6U8Y - chains L and N of the 26 polymer chains in the assembly; structure by electron microscopy, 4.00 A resolution.

[Chain L]
Protein: NADH dehydrogenase subunit D
Source organism: Pyrococcus furiosus COM1
Notes: EC 1.6.99.5
UniProtKB: I6V297 (I6V297_9EURY); residues 1-391 here = UniProt positions 1-391
Chain sequence (391 residues; numbered 1 to 391; the number before each row is that of its first residue):
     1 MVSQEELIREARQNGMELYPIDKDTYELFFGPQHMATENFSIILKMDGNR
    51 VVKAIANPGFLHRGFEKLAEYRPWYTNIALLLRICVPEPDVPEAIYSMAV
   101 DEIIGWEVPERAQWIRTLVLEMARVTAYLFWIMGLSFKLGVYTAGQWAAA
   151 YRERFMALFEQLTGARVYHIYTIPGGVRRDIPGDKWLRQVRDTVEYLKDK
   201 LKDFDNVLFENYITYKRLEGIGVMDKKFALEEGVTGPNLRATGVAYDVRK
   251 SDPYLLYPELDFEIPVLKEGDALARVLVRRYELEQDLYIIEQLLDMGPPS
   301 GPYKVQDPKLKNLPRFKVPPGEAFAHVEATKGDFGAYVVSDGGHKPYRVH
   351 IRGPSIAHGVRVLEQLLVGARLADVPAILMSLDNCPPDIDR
Unresolved in the structure: 1-18
Reported in the primary citation:
  - mutagenesis - C85A/C385A: unchanged catalytic activity on DMTS

[Chain N]
Protein: NADH dehydrogenase subunit I
Source organism: Pyrococcus furiosus COM1
Notes: EC 1.6.99.5
UniProtKB: I6U853 (I6U853_9EURY); numbering as in UniProt (aligned over 1-208)
Chain sequence (208 residues; each row starts with the number of its first residue):
     1 MEEVTFRIAPEEKVKKKPSFLKPWFGLKYLFKKPVTIKIPYEFIEPAPRY
    51 RGFHTLDWKKCIGCNMCGQICPARAIEMTWIEGEKRPHPKIDYGRCTFCQ
   101 FCVDVCPTGALGFIETYMLTTTWREEELLLYDWVPIEPEKFKEIQEKFKD
   151 YKFPVEKIEFNKETKEVTYYLRDGTTFKFKILGYGLKPPVKPQPTTKQQE
   201 EEKKESGQ
Unresolved in the structure: 1-5, 82-86, 187-208
Ligand contacts:
  - 4Fe-4S cluster (SF4), molecule 1: His54, Cys71, Pro72, Ala75, Ile76, Cys96, Thr97, Phe98, Cys99, Gln100, Phe101, Cys102
  - 4Fe-4S cluster (SF4), molecule 2: Cys61, Ile62, Gly63, Cys64, Asn65, Met66, Cys67, Met78, Pro89, Cys106, Pro107, Thr108, Ala110, Leu111

[Interface between chain L and chain N]
Residue-residue contacts (63):
  Arg72(L) - Pro72(N)  hydrogen bond (side chain-backbone)
  Pro73(L) - Gln69(N)
  Tyr75(L) - Phe101(N)
  Thr76(L) - Ile70(N)  hydrogen bond (side chain-backbone)
  Thr76(L) - Cys71(N)
  Thr76(L) - Pro72(N)
  Ala79(L) - Cys99(N)  hydrophobic
  Leu80(L) - Pro72(N)
  Arg83(L) - Thr97(N)  hydrogen bond
  Trp147(L) - Gly26(N)
  Trp147(L) - Tyr29(N)  hydrophobic
  Glu160(L) - Ala47(N)
  Glu160(L) - Tyr50(N)
  Thr163(L) - Arg51(N)
  Gly164(L) - Tyr50(N)
  Gly164(L) - Arg51(N)
  Ala165(L) - Tyr50(N)  hydrophobic
  Ala165(L) - Arg51(N)
  Tyr168(L) - Arg51(N)  hydrogen bond (backbone-side chain)
  Ile170(L) - Arg51(N)
  Ile170(L) - Cys99(N)  hydrophobic
  Ile170(L) - Phe101(N)  hydrophobic
  Ile173(L) - Phe101(N)  hydrophobic
  Arg178(L) - Cys99(N)  hydrogen bond (side chain-backbone)
  Arg178(L) - Gln100(N)  hydrogen bond (side chain-backbone)
  Arg179(L) - Arg49(N)  hydrogen bond (side chain-backbone)
  Arg179(L) - Phe113(N)
  Lys200(L) - Tyr29(N)  hydrogen bond
  Asp203(L) - Phe25(N)
  Asp203(L) - Tyr29(N)  hydrogen bond
  Asn206(L) - Lys22(N)
  Asn206(L) - Pro23(N)
  Asn206(L) - Phe25(N)
  Val207(L) - Gly26(N)
  Glu210(L) - Lys16(N)
  Glu210(L) - Lys17(N)
  Glu210(L) - Pro18(N)
  Glu210(L) - Ser19(N)  hydrogen bond (backbone-side chain)
  Asn211(L) - Ser19(N)
  Asn211(L) - Pro23(N)
  Tyr212(L) - Ser19(N)  hydrogen bond (backbone-backbone)
  Tyr212(L) - Phe20(N)
  Tyr215(L) - Pro18(N)  hydrophobic
  Lys250(L) - Phe6(N)  hydrogen bond (side chain-backbone)
  Glu263(L) - Arg7(N)  salt bridge
  Glu263(L) - Ala9(N)
  Ile264(L) - Arg7(N)  hydrogen bond (backbone-backbone)
  Ile264(L) - Ile8(N)
  Ile264(L) - Ala9(N)  hydrogen bond (backbone-backbone)
  Val266(L) - Ile8(N)  hydrophobic
  Leu267(L) - Val14(N)  hydrophobic
  Leu267(L) - Lys15(N)
  Glu269(L) - Lys15(N)  salt bridge
  Leu277(L) - Val14(N)
  Arg280(L) - Lys16(N)
  Tyr281(L) - Ala9(N)
  Tyr281(L) - Val14(N)  hydrophobic
  Asn312(L) - Met66(N)
  Leu313(L) - Met66(N)
  Leu313(L) - Ile70(N)  hydrophobic
  Leu313(L) - Val105(N)  hydrophobic
  Pro314(L) - Met66(N)
  Pro314(L) - Gln69(N)
Other interface residues (no listed pair), chain L (45 interface residues in all): Ile78, Gln161, Arg166, His169, Phe209, Pro265, Lys268, Arg315
Other interface residues (no listed pair), chain N (36 interface residues in all): Pro10, Glu11, Ile44, Pro46, Asp104

[In short]
The interface between chain L and chain N involves 45 residues on one side and 36 on the other, with 14
hydrogen bonds and 2 salt bridges. Among the polar pairs are Glu263(L)-Arg7(N), Glu269(L)-Lys15(N) and
Arg72(L)-Pro72(N). Chain N binds 4Fe-4S cluster. From the paper: C85A/C385A of chain L leave catalytic
activity on DMTS unchanged.
Here chain L is NADH dehydrogenase subunit D and chain N is NADH dehydrogenase subunit I, both from Pyrococcus
furiosus COM1. Entry 6U8Y (Structure of the membrane-bound sulfane sulfur reductase (MBS), an archaeal
respiratory membrane complex) was determined by electron microscopy.
